PDB entry 6MAT | electron microscopy, 4.50 A resolution (low resolution: residue-level contacts below are approximate; hydrogen-bond / salt-bridge calls are withheld) | chains C and G of the 7 polymer chains in the assembly

== Chain C ==
Name: Rix7 mutant
From: Chaetomium thermophilum (strain DSM 1495 / CBS 144.50 / IMI 039719)
UniProtKB: G0RZG1 (G0RZG1_CHATD); residues 1-802 here = UniProt positions 1-802
Chain sequence (813 residues; each row starts with the number of its first residue):
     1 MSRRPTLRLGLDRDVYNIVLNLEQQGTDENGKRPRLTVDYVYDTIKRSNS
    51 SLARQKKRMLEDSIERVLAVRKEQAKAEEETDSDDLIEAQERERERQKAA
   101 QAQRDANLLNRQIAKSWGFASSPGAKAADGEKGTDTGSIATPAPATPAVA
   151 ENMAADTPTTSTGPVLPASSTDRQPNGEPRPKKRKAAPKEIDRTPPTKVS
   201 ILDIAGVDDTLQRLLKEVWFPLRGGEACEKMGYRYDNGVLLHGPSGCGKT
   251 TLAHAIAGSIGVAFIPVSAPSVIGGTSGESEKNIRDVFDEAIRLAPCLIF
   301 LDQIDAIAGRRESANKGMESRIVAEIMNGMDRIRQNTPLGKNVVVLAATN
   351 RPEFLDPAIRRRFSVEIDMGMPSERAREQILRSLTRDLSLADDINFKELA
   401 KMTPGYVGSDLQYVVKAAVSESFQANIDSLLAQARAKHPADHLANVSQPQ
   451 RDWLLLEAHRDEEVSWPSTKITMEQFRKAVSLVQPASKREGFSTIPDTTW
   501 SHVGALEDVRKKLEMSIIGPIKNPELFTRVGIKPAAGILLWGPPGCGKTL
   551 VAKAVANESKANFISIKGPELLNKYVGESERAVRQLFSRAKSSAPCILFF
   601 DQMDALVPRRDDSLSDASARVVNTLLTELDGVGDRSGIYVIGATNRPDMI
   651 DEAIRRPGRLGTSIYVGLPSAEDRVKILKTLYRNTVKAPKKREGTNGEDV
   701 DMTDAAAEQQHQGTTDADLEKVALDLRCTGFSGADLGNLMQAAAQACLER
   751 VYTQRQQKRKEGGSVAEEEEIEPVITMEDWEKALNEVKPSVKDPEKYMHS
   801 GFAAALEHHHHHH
Not modelled in the structure: 1-192, 687-711, 763-767, 801-813
Construct notes: engineered mutation Gln303 (Glu in G0RZG1), Gln602 (Glu in G0RZG1); expression tag (803-813)
Small-molecule neighbours:
  - ATP (adenosine-5'-triphosphate), molecule 1: Asp203, Ile204, Pro244, Ser245, Gly246, Cys247, Gly248, Lys249, Thr250, Thr251, Asn350, Ile380, Gly408, Ser409, Gln412
  - ATP, molecule 2: Met327, Asp331, Arg334, Arg362
  - ATP, molecule 3: His502, Val503, Gly504, Pro543, Pro544, Gly545, Cys546, Gly547, Lys548, Thr549, Leu550, Asn645, Gly733
  - ATP, molecule 4: Asp630, Arg656, Arg659

== Chain G ==
Name: unknown protein
From: Chaetomium thermophilum var. thermophilum DSM 1495
Chain sequence (27 residues; numbered 1 to 27; the number before each row is that of its first residue; X marks 27 residues of unknown identity (built as UNK)):
     1 XXXXXXXXXXXXXXXXXXXXXXXXXXX

== Interface between chain C and chain G ==
Chain C side of the interface, 6 residues: Thr276, Ser277, Lys316, Lys574, Tyr575, Val576

== Overview ==
No residue of chain C is in contact with chain G. Ligands of chain C: 4 copies of ATP.
Here chain C is Rix7 mutant (Chaetomium thermophilum (strain DSM 1495 / CBS 144.50 / IMI 039719)) and chain G
is unknown protein (Chaetomium thermophilum var. thermophilum DSM 1495). Entry 6MAT (Cryo-EM structure of the
essential ribosome assembly AAA-ATPase Rix7) was determined by electron microscopy.
